Entry 1CR7 (X-ray diffraction, 2.60 A resolution); this record covers chains C and D of the 4 polymer chains in the assembly.

Chain C (and D):
Protein: Lectin
Organism: Arachis hypogaea
Notes: chain D of this document is another copy of the same molecule, construct and numbering; everything in this record applies to it too
Amino-acid sequence (236 residues; numbered 1 to 236; the number before each row is that of its first residue):
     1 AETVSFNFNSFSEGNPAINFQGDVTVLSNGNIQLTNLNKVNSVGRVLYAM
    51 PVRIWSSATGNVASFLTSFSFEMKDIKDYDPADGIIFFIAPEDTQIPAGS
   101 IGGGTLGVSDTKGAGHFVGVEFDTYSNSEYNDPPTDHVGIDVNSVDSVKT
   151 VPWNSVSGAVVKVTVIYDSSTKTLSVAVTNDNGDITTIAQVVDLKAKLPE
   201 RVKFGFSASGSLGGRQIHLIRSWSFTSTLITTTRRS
Disordered / not traced: 233-236
Metal / ion sites: Mn2+: Glu121, Asp123, Asp132, His137; Ca2+: Asp123, Tyr125, Asn127, Asp132

How chain C and chain D interact:
Residue-residue contacts - 26 pairs, chain C then chain D:
  Asn9(C) - Lys74(D)  hydrogen bond (backbone-side chain)
  Ser10(C) - Lys74(D)
  Leu27(C) - Ser28(D)
  Ser28(C) - Leu27(D)
  Ser28(C) - Gln33(D)  hydrogen bond
  Ser28(C) - Leu37(D)
  Ser28(C) - Ile217(D)
  Asn29(C) - Leu27(D)
  Asn29(C) - Lys74(D)  hydrogen bond (backbone-side chain)
  Asn29(C) - Ile217(D)
  Asn29(C) - Leu219(D)
  Asn31(C) - Lys74(D)
  Gln33(C) - Ser28(D)  hydrogen bond
  Glu72(C) - Asn29(D)
  Glu72(C) - Arg221(D)  salt bridge
  Lys74(C) - Asn9(D)
  Lys74(C) - Ser10(D)
  Lys74(C) - Asn29(D)  hydrogen bond (side chain-backbone)
  Gly158(C) - Arg221(D)  hydrogen bond (backbone-side chain)
  Val160(C) - Arg221(D)
  Ile217(C) - Ser28(D)
  Ile217(C) - Asn29(D)
  Leu219(C) - Asn29(D)
  Arg221(C) - Glu72(D)  salt bridge
  Arg221(C) - Gly158(D)  hydrogen bond (side chain-backbone)
  Arg221(C) - Arg221(D)
Other interface residues (no listed pair), chain D (15 interface residues in all): Asn31, Val160

In short:
14 residues of chain C and 15 residues of chain D are in contact, with 7 hydrogen bonds and 2 salt bridges.
Polar pairs include Glu72(C)-Arg221(D), Asn9(C)-Lys74(D) and Ser28(C)-Gln33(D). Glu121(C), Asp123(C),
Asp132(C) and His137(C) form the Mn2+ site.
Chain C and chain D are both Lectin (Arachis hypogaea); the structure, Peanut lectin-lactose complex
monoclinic form, was determined by X-ray diffraction, deposited together with 1CQ9.
